5KNC - chains D and G of the 8 polymer chains in the assembly; structure by X-ray diffraction, 3.02 A resolution.

[Chain D]
Name: V-type sodium ATPase subunit B
Organism: Enterococcus hirae ATCC 9790
UniProt: Q08637 (NTPB_ENTHA); residue numbers follow UniProt; this construct covers 1-458
Amino-acid sequence (465 residues; each row starts with the number of its first residue; numbers below 1 keep their minus sign (Gly-6 is residue -6)):
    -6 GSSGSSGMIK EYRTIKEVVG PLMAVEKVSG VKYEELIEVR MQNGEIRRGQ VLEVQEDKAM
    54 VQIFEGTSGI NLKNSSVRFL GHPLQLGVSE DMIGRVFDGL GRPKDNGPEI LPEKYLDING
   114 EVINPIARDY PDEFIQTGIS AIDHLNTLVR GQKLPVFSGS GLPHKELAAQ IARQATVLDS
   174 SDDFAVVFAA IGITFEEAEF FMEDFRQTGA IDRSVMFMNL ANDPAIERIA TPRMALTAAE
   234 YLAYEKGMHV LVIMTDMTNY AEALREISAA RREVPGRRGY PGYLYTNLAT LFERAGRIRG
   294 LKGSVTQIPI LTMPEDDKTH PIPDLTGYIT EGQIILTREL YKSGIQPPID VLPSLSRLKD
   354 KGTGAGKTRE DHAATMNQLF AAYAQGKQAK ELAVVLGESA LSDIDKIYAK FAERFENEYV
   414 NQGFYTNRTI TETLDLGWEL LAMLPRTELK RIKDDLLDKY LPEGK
Disordered / not traced: -6 to 0, 455-458
Construct notes: expression tag (-6 to 0)
Reported in the primary citation:
  - binding site for the ligand ADP: Arg350

[Chain G]
Name: V-type sodium ATPase subunit D
Organism: Enterococcus hirae ATCC 9790
UniProt: P43435 (NTPD_ENTHA); residue numbers follow UniProt; this construct covers 1-210
Amino-acid sequence (217 residues; row label = number of the first residue in the row; numbers below 1 keep their minus sign (Gly-6 is residue -6)):
    -6 GSSGSSGMRL NVNPTRMELT RLKKQLTTAT RGHKLLKDKQ DELMRQFILL IRKNNELRQA
    54 IEKETQTAMK DFVLAKSTVE EAFIDELLAL PAENVSISVV EKNIMSVKVP LMNFQYDETL
   114 NETPLEYGYL HSNAELDRSI DGFTQLLPKL LKLAEVEKTC QLMAEEIEKT RRRVNALEYM
   174 TIPQLEETIY YIKMKLEENE RAEVTRLIKV KNMGTEE
Disordered / not traced: -6 to 1, 111-120, 207-210
Construct notes: expression tag (-6 to 0)

[Chain D / chain G interface]
Pairs across the interface - 13 pairs, chain D then chain G:
  Arg265(D) - Val203(G)  hydrogen bond (side chain-backbone)
  Arg265(D) - Lys204(G)  hydrogen bond (side chain-backbone)
  Pro268(D) - Val197(G)
  Arg271(D) - Arg9(G)
  Arg271(D) - Glu193(G)  hydrogen bond (backbone-side chain)
  Glu308(D) - Met10(G)
  Glu384(D) - Leu28(G)
  Leu385(D) - Leu28(G)  hydrophobic
  Val388(D) - Leu28(G)
  Val388(D) - Lys32(G)  hydrogen bond (backbone-side chain)
  Val388(D) - Ser99(G)  hydrogen bond (backbone-side chain)
  Leu389(D) - Met98(G)
  Leu389(D) - Ser99(G)  hydrogen bond (backbone-backbone)
Interface residues without a listed pair, chain D (16 interface residues in all): Val267, Gly269, Arg270, Asp310, Thr312, Glu332, Ser392, Ala393
Interface residues without a listed pair, chain G (18 interface residues in all): Thr13, Lys16, Lys17, Arg24, Glu35, Asn96, Leu200, Met206

[Summary]
16 residues of chain D face 18 of chain G across their interface; the contacts include 6 hydrogen bonds. Polar
pairs include Arg265(D)-Val203(G), Arg265(D)-Lys204(G) and Arg271(D)-Glu193(G). From the paper: a binding site
for the ligand ADP at Arg350(D).
Here chain D is V-type sodium ATPase subunit B and chain G is V-type sodium ATPase subunit D, both from
Enterococcus hirae ATCC 9790. Entry 5KNC (Crystal structure of the 3 ADP-bound V1 complex) was determined by
X-ray diffraction, deposited together with 5KNB and 5KND.
